Entry 5ZWO (electron microscopy, 3.90 A resolution); this record covers chains N and I of the 60 polymer chains in the assembly.

Chain N:
Molecule: Pre-mRNA-splicing factor 6
Source organism: Saccharomyces cerevisiae S288c
Reference sequence: P19735 (PRP6_YEAST); residues 1-899 here = UniProt positions 1-899
Amino-acid sequence (899 residues; numbered 1 to 899; the number before each row is that of its first residue):
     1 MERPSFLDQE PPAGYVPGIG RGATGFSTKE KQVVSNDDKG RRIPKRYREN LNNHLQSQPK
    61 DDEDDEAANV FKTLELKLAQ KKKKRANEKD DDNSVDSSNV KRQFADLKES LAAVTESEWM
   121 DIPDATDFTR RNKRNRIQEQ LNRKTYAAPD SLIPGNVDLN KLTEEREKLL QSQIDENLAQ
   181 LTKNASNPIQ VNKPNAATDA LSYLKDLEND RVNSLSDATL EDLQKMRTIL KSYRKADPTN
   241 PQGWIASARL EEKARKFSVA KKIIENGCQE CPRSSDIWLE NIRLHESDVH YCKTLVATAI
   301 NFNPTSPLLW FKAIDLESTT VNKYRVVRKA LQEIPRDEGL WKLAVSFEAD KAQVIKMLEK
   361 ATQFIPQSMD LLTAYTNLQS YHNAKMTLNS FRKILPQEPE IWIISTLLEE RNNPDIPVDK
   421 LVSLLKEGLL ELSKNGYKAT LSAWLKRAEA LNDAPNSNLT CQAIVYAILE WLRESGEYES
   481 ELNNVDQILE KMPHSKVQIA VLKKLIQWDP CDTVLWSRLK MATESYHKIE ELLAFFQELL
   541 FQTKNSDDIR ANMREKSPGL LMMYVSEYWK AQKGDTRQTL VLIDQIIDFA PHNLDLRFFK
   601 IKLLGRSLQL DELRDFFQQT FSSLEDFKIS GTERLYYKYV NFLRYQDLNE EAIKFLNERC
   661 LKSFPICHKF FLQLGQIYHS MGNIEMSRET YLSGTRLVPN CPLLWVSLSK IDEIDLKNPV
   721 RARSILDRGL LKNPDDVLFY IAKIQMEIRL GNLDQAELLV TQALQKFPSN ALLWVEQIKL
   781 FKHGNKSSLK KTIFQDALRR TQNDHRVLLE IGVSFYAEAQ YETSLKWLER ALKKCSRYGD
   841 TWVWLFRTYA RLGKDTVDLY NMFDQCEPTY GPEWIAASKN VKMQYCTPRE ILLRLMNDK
Not modelled in the structure: 1-3, 27-71, 90-97, 179-210, 270-271, 305-307, 388-389, 424-426, 444-445, 458-459, 475-477, 497-502, 518-521, 539-541, 555, 571-574, 589-592, 608-613, 625-629, 643-649, 663-665, 683-684, 716-719, 836-837, 868-885

Chain I:
Molecule: U4 snRNA
Source organism: Saccharomyces cerevisiae S288c
Sequence (161 nucleotides; row label = number of the first residue in the row):
     1 AUCCUUAUGC ACGGGAAAUA CGCAUAUCAG UGAGGAUUCG UCCGAGAUUG UGUUUUUGCU
    61 GGUUGAAAUU UAAUUAUAAA CCAGACCGUC UCCUCAUGGU CAAUUCGGUG UUCGCUUUUG
   121 AAUACUUCAA GACUAUGUAG GGAAUUUUUG GAAUUACCUU U
Not modelled in the structure: 65-70, 80-89, 103-130, 155-161

Chain N / chain I interface:
Pairs across the interface (18; chain N residue first):
  Asn132(N) with G50(I), phosphate contact
  Lys133(N) with U48(I), phosphate contact; U49(I), salt bridge to the phosphate
  Arg136(N) with G50(I), salt bridge to the phosphate; U51(I), salt bridge to the phosphate
  Gln140(N) with U19(I), hydrogen bond to the base
  Leu141(N) with U19(I), base contact
  Arg143(N) with U19(I), salt bridge to the phosphate; U54(I), base contact; U55(I), base contact
  Lys144(N) with U19(I), base contact; U55(I), salt bridge to the phosphate
  Tyr146(N) with U19(I), base contact
  Ser788(N) with U41(I), hydrogen bond to the phosphate
  Leu789(N) with C42(I), phosphate contact
  Lys791(N) with U38(I), hydrogen bond to the base
  Thr792(N) with U41(I), phosphate contact; C42(I), phosphate contact
Other interface residues (no listed pair), chain N (16 interface residues in all): Arg130, Asn142, Thr145, Ser787
Other interface residues (no listed pair), chain I (11 interface residues in all): G40

In short:
The interface between chain N and chain I involves 16 residues on one side and 11 on the other; the contacts
include 3 hydrogen bonds and 5 salt bridges. Polar contacts include Gln140(N)-U19(I), Lys791(N)-U38(I) and
Ser788(N)-U41(I).
Chain N is Pre-mRNA-splicing factor 6 and chain I is U4 snRNA, both from Saccharomyces cerevisiae S288c; the
structure, Cryo-EM structure of the yeast B complex at average resolution of 3.9 angstrom, was determined by
electron microscopy, deposited together with 5ZWM and 5ZWN.
